Entry 6WJ0 (X-ray diffraction, 1.80 A resolution); this record covers chains H and L.

== Chain H ==
Molecule: Fab 54-4H03 heavy chain
Organism: Homo sapiens
Notes: antibody fragment or engineered binder
Amino-acid sequence (230 residues; numbered 1 to 216 plus 14 insertion-coded residues; the number before each row is that of its first residue; a row labelled like 31A-31B holds insertion residues (31A, then the next letters in order)):
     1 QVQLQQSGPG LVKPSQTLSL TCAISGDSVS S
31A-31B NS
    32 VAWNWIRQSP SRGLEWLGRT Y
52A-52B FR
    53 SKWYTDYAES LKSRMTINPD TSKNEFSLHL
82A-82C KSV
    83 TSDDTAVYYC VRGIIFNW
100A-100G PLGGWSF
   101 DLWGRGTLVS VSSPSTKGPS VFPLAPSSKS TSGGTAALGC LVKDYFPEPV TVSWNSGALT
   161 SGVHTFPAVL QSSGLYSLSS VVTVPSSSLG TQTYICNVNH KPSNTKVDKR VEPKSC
Not modelled in the structure: 215-216
Disulfides: Cys-22/Cys-92, Cys-140/Cys-196

== Chain L ==
Molecule: Fab 54-4H03 light chain
Organism: Homo sapiens
Notes: antibody fragment or engineered binder
Amino-acid sequence (216 residues; each row starts with the number of its first residue):
     1 EIVLTQSPGT LSLSPGDSAT LSCRASQSVA
   30A S
    31 SYLAWYQQKP GQSPRLLIYA TINRAADIPD RFSGSGSGTD FALTISRLEP EDFAVYYCQQ
    91 FDSSS
   95A M
    96 YTFGQGTKLE ITRTVAAPSV FIFPPSDEQL KSGTASVVCL LNNFYPREAK VQWKVDNALQ
   156 SGNSQESVTE QDSKDSTYSL SSTLTLSKAD YEKHKLYACE VTHQGLSSPV TKSFNRGEC
Not modelled in the structure: 214
Disulfides: Cys-23/Cys-88, Cys-134/Cys-194

== Chain H / chain L interface ==
Residue-residue contacts (71; chain H residue first):
  Gln-39(H) / Gln-38(L)  hydrogen bond
  Gln-39(H) / Tyr-87(L)  hydrogen bond
  Leu-45(H) / Tyr-87(L)  hydrophobic
  Leu-45(H) / Phe-98(L)
  Trp-47(H) / Met-95A(L)  hydrophobic
  Trp-47(H) / Tyr-96(L)
  Arg-50(H) / Tyr-96(L)  hydrogen bond
  Glu-61(H) / Glu-1(L)
  Tyr-91(H) / Gln-38(L)  hydrogen bond
  Tyr-91(H) / Ser-43(L)
  Tyr-91(H) / Pro-44(L)
  Phe-98(H) / Leu-46(L)  hydrophobic
  Phe-98(H) / Tyr-49(L)
  Asn-99(H) / Tyr-49(L)
  Leu-100B(H) / Ser-31(L)  hydrogen bond (backbone-side chain)
  Gly-100C(H) / Ser-31(L)
  Gly-100C(H) / Tyr-32(L)
  Gly-100D(H) / Ser-31(L)  hydrogen bond (backbone-backbone)
  Gly-100D(H) / Tyr-32(L)
  Trp-100E(H) / Tyr-32(L)
  Trp-100E(H) / Phe-91(L)
  Trp-100E(H) / Tyr-96(L)  hydrogen bond
  Ser-100F(H) / Tyr-36(L)
  Ser-100F(H) / Leu-46(L)
  Ser-100F(H) / Tyr-49(L)
  Phe-100G(H) / Tyr-36(L)  hydrogen bond (backbone-side chain)
  Phe-100G(H) / Leu-46(L)
  Phe-100G(H) / Gln-89(L)
  Phe-100G(H) / Tyr-96(L)  hydrophobic
  Phe-100G(H) / Phe-98(L)  hydrophobic
  Asp-101(H) / Leu-46(L)
  Trp-103(H) / Tyr-36(L)
  Trp-103(H) / Ser-43(L)
  Trp-103(H) / Pro-44(L)
  Gly-104(H) / Ser-43(L)  hydrogen bond (backbone-side chain)
  Arg-105(H) / Ser-43(L)
  Val-121(H) / Glu-123(L)
  Phe-122(H) / Ser-121(L)
  Phe-122(H) / Gln-124(L)
  Pro-123(H) / Ser-121(L)
  Pro-123(H) / Glu-123(L)
  Leu-124(H) / Phe-118(L)
  Leu-124(H) / Val-133(L)  hydrophobic
  Ala-125(H) / Phe-118(L)
  Lys-129(H) / Phe-116(L)
  Ala-137(H) / Phe-116(L)  hydrophobic
  Ala-137(H) / Phe-118(L)
  Leu-141(H) / Ser-131(L)
  Lys-143(H) / Gln-124(L)
  Lys-143(H) / Ser-131(L)
  His-164(H) / Asn-137(L)
  His-164(H) / Asn-138(L)  hydrogen bond
  His-164(H) / Ser-174(L)  hydrogen bond
  Phe-166(H) / Leu-135(L)  hydrophobic
  Phe-166(H) / Ser-162(L)
  Phe-166(H) / Thr-164(L)
  Phe-166(H) / Ser-174(L)
  Phe-166(H) / Leu-175(L)
  Phe-166(H) / Ser-176(L)
  Pro-167(H) / Ser-162(L)  hydrogen bond (backbone-side chain)
  Pro-167(H) / Val-163(L)
  Val-169(H) / Gln-160(L)
  Val-169(H) / Glu-161(L)
  Val-169(H) / Ser-162(L)
  Leu-170(H) / Gln-160(L)  hydrogen bond (backbone-side chain)
  Gln-171(H) / Gln-160(L)
  Ser-179(H) / Ser-176(L)  hydrogen bond
  Val-181(H) / Leu-135(L)  hydrophobic
  Thr-183(H) / Asn-137(L)
  Lys-209(H) / Glu-123(L)  salt bridge
  Lys-214(H) / Pro-119(L)
Other interface residues (no listed pair), chain H (42 interface residues in all): Asn-35, Ile-37, Leu-138, Thr-165
Other interface residues (no listed pair), chain L (36 interface residues in all): Gln-42, Thr-129

== Summary ==
42 residues of chain H and 36 residues of chain L are in contact; the contacts include 14 hydrogen bonds and 1
salt bridge. Polar pairs include Lys-209(H)/Glu-123(L), Gln-39(H)/Gln-38(L) and Gln-39(H)/Tyr-87(L).
Here chain H is Fab 54-4H03 heavy chain and chain L is Fab 54-4H03 light chain, both from Homo sapiens. Entry
6WJ0 (Crystal structure of Fab 54-4H03) was determined by X-ray diffraction together with 6WIZ and 6WJ1 from
the same study.
